Entry 3VW3 (X-ray diffraction, 2.50 A resolution); this record covers chains L and H of the 4 polymer chains in the assembly.

[Chain L]
Name: Anti-(6-4) photoproduct antibody 64M-5 Fab (light chain)
Organism: Mus musculus
Notes: antibody fragment or engineered binder
Chain sequence (217 residues; numbered 1 to 213 plus 5 insertion-coded residues; 1 number in that range is skipped by the numbering (no residue carries it; nothing is unmodelled there); the number before each row is that of its first residue; a row labelled like 27A-27E holds insertion residues (27A, then the next letters in order)):
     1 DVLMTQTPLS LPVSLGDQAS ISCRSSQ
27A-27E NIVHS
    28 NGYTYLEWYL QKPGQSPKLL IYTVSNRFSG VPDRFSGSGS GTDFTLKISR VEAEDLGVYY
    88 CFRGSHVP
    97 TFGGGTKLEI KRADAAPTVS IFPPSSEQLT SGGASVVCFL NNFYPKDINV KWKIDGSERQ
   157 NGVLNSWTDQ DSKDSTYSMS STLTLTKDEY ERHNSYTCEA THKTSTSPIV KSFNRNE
Not modelled in the structure: 1, 213
Cystine bridges: Cys23-Cys88, Cys134-Cys194

[Chain H]
Name: Anti-(6-4) photoproduct antibody 64M-5 Fab (heavy chain)
Organism: Mus musculus
Notes: antibody fragment or engineered binder
Chain sequence (220 residues; row label = number of the first residue in the row; note: 15 numbers in that range are skipped by the numbering (no residue carries them; nothing is unmodelled there); a row labelled like 82A-82C holds insertion residues (82A, then the next letters in order)):
     1 EVQLQQSGTV LARPGASVKM SCKASGYTFT NYWMHWIKQR PGQGLEWIGT IY
   52A P
    53 GNSDTTYSQK FKGKAKLTAV TSTSTAYMEL
82A-82C SSL
    83 TNEDSAVYYC SRRNYGSS
100I-100K YAM
   101 DYWGQGTSVT VSSAKTTPPS VYPLAPGSAA
   133 QTNSMVTLGC LVKGYFPEPV TV
   156 TW
   162 NSGSLSSG
   171 VHTFPAVLQS
   183 DLYTLSSSVT VPSS
   199 TW
   202 PSETVTCNVA HPASSTKVDK KI
   226 VPR
Not modelled in the structure: 135, 193-195
Cystine bridges: Cys22-Cys92, Cys142-Cys208
Ligand contacts: cobalt hexammine(III) (NCO): Asp56, Thr57, Thr58

[How chain L and chain H interact]
Residue-residue contacts (78; chain L residue first):
  Glu34(L) - Arg95(H)  salt bridge
  Glu34(L) - Tyr100I(H)
  Glu34(L) - Ala100J(H)
  Tyr36(L) - Ala100J(H)
  Tyr36(L) - Met100K(H)  hydrogen bond (side chain-backbone)
  Tyr36(L) - Trp103(H)  hydrophobic
  Gln38(L) - Gln39(H)  hydrogen bond
  Gln38(L) - Tyr91(H)  hydrogen bond
  Gln42(L) - Tyr91(H)  hydrogen bond (backbone-side chain)
  Ser43(L) - Tyr91(H)
  Ser43(L) - Gly104(H)  hydrogen bond (side chain-backbone)
  Ser43(L) - Gln105(H)
  Pro44(L) - Leu45(H)  hydrophobic
  Pro44(L) - Tyr91(H)
  Pro44(L) - Trp103(H)
  Leu46(L) - Ala100J(H)  hydrophobic
  Leu46(L) - Met100K(H)
  Leu46(L) - Asp101(H)
  Tyr49(L) - Ser99(H)  hydrogen bond (side chain-backbone)
  Tyr49(L) - Ser100(H)
  Tyr49(L) - Tyr100I(H)
  Tyr49(L) - Ala100J(H)  hydrophobic
  Phe55(L) - Asp101(H)
  Tyr87(L) - Gln39(H)
  Tyr87(L) - Gln43(H)
  Tyr87(L) - Gly44(H)
  Tyr87(L) - Leu45(H)
  Phe89(L) - Trp47(H)
  Phe89(L) - Arg95(H)
  Phe89(L) - Met100K(H)  hydrophobic
  Pro95(L) - Trp47(H)
  Phe98(L) - Ile37(H)  hydrophobic
  Phe98(L) - Leu45(H)
  Phe98(L) - Trp47(H)
  Phe98(L) - Met100K(H)  hydrophobic
  Ser116(L) - Thr139(H)
  Phe118(L) - Leu124(H)
  Phe118(L) - Ala125(H)
  Phe118(L) - Pro126(H)
  Phe118(L) - Thr139(H)
  Phe118(L) - Leu140(H)  hydrophobic
  Phe118(L) - Gly141(H)
  Pro119(L) - Leu124(H)
  Pro119(L) - Ala125(H)
  Pro119(L) - Gly127(H)
  Pro119(L) - Arg228(H)  hydrogen bond (backbone-side chain)
  Pro120(L) - Arg228(H)
  Ser121(L) - Tyr122(H)
  Ser121(L) - Pro123(H)
  Glu123(L) - Tyr122(H)
  Gln124(L) - Tyr122(H)
  Gln124(L) - Lys145(H)
  Ser127(L) - Tyr122(H)
  Ser131(L) - Lys145(H)  hydrogen bond
  Val133(L) - Leu124(H)  hydrophobic
  Phe135(L) - Phe174(H)  hydrophobic
  Phe135(L) - Ser188(H)
  Phe135(L) - Ser189(H)
  Phe135(L) - Ser190(H)
  Asn137(L) - His172(H)  hydrogen bond
  Asn137(L) - Ser190(H)  hydrogen bond
  Asn138(L) - His172(H)
  Leu160(L) - Gln179(H)
  Asn161(L) - Val177(H)
  Ser162(L) - Phe174(H)
  Ser162(L) - Pro175(H)  hydrogen bond (side chain-backbone)
  Ser162(L) - Val177(H)
  Trp163(L) - Pro175(H)
  Thr164(L) - Phe174(H)
  Ser174(L) - His172(H)  hydrogen bond
  Ser174(L) - Phe174(H)
  Met175(L) - Phe174(H)
  Ser176(L) - Phe174(H)
  Ser176(L) - Ser188(H)
  Thr180(L) - Gln179(H)
  Lys207(L) - Ala130(H)
  Lys207(L) - Gln133(H)  hydrogen bond (side chain-backbone)
  Ser208(L) - Ala129(H)
Also at the interface, not in a pair above, chain L (41 interface residues in all): Tyr32, Gly91, Val94, Phe209
Also at the interface, not in a pair above, chain H (43 interface residues in all): Glu46, Leu143, Thr173, Lys221

[In short]
41 residues of chain L and 43 residues of chain H are in contact; the contacts include 13 hydrogen bonds and 1
salt bridge. Among the polar pairs are Glu34(L)-Arg95(H), Tyr36(L)-Met100K(H) and Gln38(L)-Gln39(H). Bound to
chain H: cobalt hexammine(III).
Here chain L is Anti-(6-4) photoproduct antibody 64M-5 Fab (light chain) and chain H is Anti-(6-4)
photoproduct antibody 64M-5 Fab (heavy chain), both from Mus musculus. Entry 3VW3 (Antibody 64M-5 Fab in
complex with a double-stranded DNA (6-4) photoproduct) was determined by X-ray diffraction.
